9CB1 - chains C and I of the 9 polymer chains in the assembly; structure by electron microscopy, 4.24 A resolution (low resolution: residue-level contacts below are approximate; hydrogen-bond / salt-bridge calls are withheld).

[Chain C]
Molecule: 5-1 Fab Heavy Chain Variable Domain
Organism: Homo sapiens
Notes: antibody fragment or engineered binder
Amino-acid sequence (219 residues; numbered 1 to 211 plus 8 insertion-coded residues; the number before each row is that of its first residue; a row labelled like 82A-82C holds insertion residues (82A, then the next letters in order)):
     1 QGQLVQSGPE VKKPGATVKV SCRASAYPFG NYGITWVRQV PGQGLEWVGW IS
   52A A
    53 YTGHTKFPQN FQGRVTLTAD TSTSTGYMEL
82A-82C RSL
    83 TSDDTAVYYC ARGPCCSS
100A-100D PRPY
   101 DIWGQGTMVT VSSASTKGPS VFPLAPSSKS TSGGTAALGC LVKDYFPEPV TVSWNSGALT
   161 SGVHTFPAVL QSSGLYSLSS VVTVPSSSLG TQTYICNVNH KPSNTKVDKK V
Not modelled in the structure: 112-211
Cystine bridges: Cys-22/Cys-92, Cys-97/Cys-98

[Chain I]
Molecule: Fusion glycoprotein F0
Organism: human metapneumovirus
UniProtKB: H6X1Z1 (H6X1Z1_9MONO); residues 1-490 here = UniProt positions 1-490
Amino-acid sequence (551 residues; each row starts with the number of its first residue):
     1 MSWKVVIIFS LLITPQHGLK ESYLEESCST ITEGYLSVLR TGWYTNVFTL EVGDVENLTC
    61 ADGPSLIKTE LDLTKSALRE LRTCSADQLA REEQIENPRR RRFVLGAIAC GVATAAAVTA
   121 GVAIAKCIRL ESEVTAIKNC LKKTNECVST LGCGVRVLAT AVRELKDFVS KNLTRAINKN
   181 KCDIPDLKMA VSFSQFNRRF LNVVRQFSDN AGITPAISKD LMTDAELARA ISNMPTSAGQ
   241 IKLMLENRCM VRRKGFGILI GVYGSSVIYM VQLPIFGVID TPCWIVKAAP SCSEKKGNYA
   301 CLLREDQGWY CQNAGSTVYY PCEKDCETRG DHVFCDTAAG INVAEQSKEC NINISTTNYP
   361 CKVSCGRHPI SMVALSPLGA LVACYKGVSC SIGSNRVGII KQLNKGCSYI TNQDADTVTI
   421 DNTVYQLSKV EGEQHVIKGR PVSSSFDPVK FPQDQFNVAL DQCFESIENS QALVDQSNRI
   481 LSSAEKGNTG GGGSGYIPEA PRDGQAYVRK DGEWVLLSTF LGRSLEVLFQ GPGHHHHHHH
   541 HSAWSHPQFE K
Not modelled in the structure: 1-18, 86-102, 465-551
Differences from the reference sequence: engineered mutation Cys-84 (Val in H6X1Z1), Arg-100 (Gln in H6X1Z1), Arg-101 (Ser in H6X1Z1), Cys-110 (Leu in H6X1Z1), Cys-127 (Thr in H6X1Z1), Cys-140 (Ala in H6X1Z1), Cys-147 (Ala in H6X1Z1), Cys-153 (Asn in H6X1Z1), Pro-185 (Ala in H6X1Z1), Lys-219 (Leu in H6X1Z1), Ile-231 (Val in H6X1Z1), Cys-249 (Ala in H6X1Z1), Cys-322 (Asn in H6X1Z1), Cys-365 (Thr in H6X1Z1), Gln-453 (Glu in H6X1Z1), Cys-463 (Val in H6X1Z1); expression tag (491-551)
Cystine bridges: Cys-28/Cys-407, Cys-60/Cys-182, Cys-110/Cys-322, Cys-127/Cys-153, Cys-140/Cys-147, Cys-283/Cys-311, Cys-292/Cys-301, Cys-326/Cys-335, Cys-350/Cys-361, Cys-365/Cys-463, Cys-384/Cys-390
Covalent attachments: N-acetylglucosamine (NAG) linked to Asn-172

[Chain C / chain I interface]
Contacting residue pairs - 24 pairs, chain C then chain I:
  Gly-30(C) / Arg-156(I)
  Asn-31(C) / Val-148(I)
  Asn-31(C) / Thr-150(I)
  Asn-31(C) / Arg-156(I)
  Tyr-53(C) / Tyr-44(I)
  Tyr-53(C) / Arg-156(I)
  Tyr-53(C) / Asn-233(I)
  Tyr-53(C) / Pro-235(I)
  Thr-54(C) / Asn-233(I)
  His-56(C) / Ser-232(I)
  Cys-97(C) / Glu-146(I)
  Cys-97(C) / Cys-147(I)
  Cys-97(C) / Val-148(I)
  Cys-98(C) / Glu-146(I)
  Cys-98(C) / Leu-158(I)
  Cys-98(C) / Asn-233(I)
  Ser-99(C) / Glu-146(I)
  Ser-99(C) / Arg-229(I)
  Ser-100(C) / Thr-144(I)
  Ser-100(C) / Glu-146(I)
  Pro-100A(C) / Thr-144(I)
  Arg-100B(C) / Lys-143(I)
  Arg-100B(C) / Thr-144(I)
  Pro-100C(C) / Lys-143(I)
Other interface residues (no listed pair), chain C (13 interface residues in all): Asp-101
Other interface residues (no listed pair), chain I (15 interface residues in all): Asn-145, Ser-149

[Summary]
The interface between chain C and chain I involves 13 residues on one side and 15 on the other.
N-acetylglucosamine is covalently linked to Asn-172(I).
Chain C is 5-1 Fab Heavy Chain Variable Domain (Homo sapiens) and chain I is Fusion glycoprotein F0 (human
metapneumovirus); the structure, Cryo-EM Structure of the Human Neutralizing Antibody 5-1 in Complex with
Prefusion Human Metapneumovirus F Glycoprotein, was determined by electron microscopy.
